8AB9 - chains D and I of the 20 polymer chains in the assembly; structure by electron microscopy, 3.30 A resolution.

# Chain D
Name: YALI0A17468p
Organism: Yarrowia lipolytica
Reference sequence: Q6CGP7 (Q6CGP7_YARLI); residues 1-330 here = UniProt positions 1-330
Chain sequence (330 residues; numbered 1 to 330; the number before each row is that of its first residue):
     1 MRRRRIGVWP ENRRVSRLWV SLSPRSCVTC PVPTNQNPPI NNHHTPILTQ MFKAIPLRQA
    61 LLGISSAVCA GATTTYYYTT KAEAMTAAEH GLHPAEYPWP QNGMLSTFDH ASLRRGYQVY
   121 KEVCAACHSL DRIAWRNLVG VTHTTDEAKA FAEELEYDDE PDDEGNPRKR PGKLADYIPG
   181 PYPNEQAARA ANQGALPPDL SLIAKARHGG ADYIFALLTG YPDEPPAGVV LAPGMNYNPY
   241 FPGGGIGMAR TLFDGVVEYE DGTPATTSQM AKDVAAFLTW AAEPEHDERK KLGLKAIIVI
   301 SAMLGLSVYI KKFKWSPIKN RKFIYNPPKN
Unresolved in the structure: 1-84, 329-330
Metal / ion sites: heme c Fe: His128, Met248
Ligand contacts:
  - heme c (HEC): Val119, Val123, Cys124, Cys127, His128, Asn192, Ala195, Leu196, Pro197, Pro198, Leu200, Ile203, Arg207, Tyr213, Ile214, Leu217, Leu218, Phe241, Ile246, Gly247, Met248, Thr251, Leu252, Val274, Leu278
  - phosphatidylethanolamine (PTY): Leu292, Lys295, Ala296, Val299, Ile300, Met303

# Chain I
Name: Complex III subunit 9
Organism: Yarrowia lipolytica
Reference sequence: Q6CG23 (Q6CG23_YARLI); residues 1-69 here = UniProt positions 1-69
Chain sequence (69 residues; each row starts with the number of its first residue):
     1 MAWATTFYNV FVKRNSAFVA TILASAFVFD MTFETAIDNF WDRINAGKQW KDIRHKYIEA
    61 AGDDDEDDE
Unresolved in the structure: 1-3, 58-69
Ligand contacts: 1,2-diacyl-sn-glycero-3-phosphocholine (PC1): Tyr8, Val12, Lys13, Arg14, Asn15, Phe18, Val19, Ile22, Leu23

# Interface between chain D and chain I
Pairs across the interface (35):
  Pro100(D) - Lys48(I)  hydrogen bond (backbone-side chain)
  Leu105(D) - Trp41(I)
  Leu105(D) - Ile44(I)  hydrophobic
  Leu105(D) - Asn45(I)  hydrogen bond (backbone-side chain)
  Ser106(D) - Asn45(I)
  Ser106(D) - Lys48(I)
  Thr107(D) - Trp41(I)
  Thr107(D) - Asn45(I)  hydrogen bond (backbone-side chain)
  Thr107(D) - Lys48(I)  hydrogen bond (backbone-side chain)
  Phe108(D) - Lys48(I)
  Asp109(D) - Lys48(I)
  His110(D) - Lys48(I)  hydrogen bond (backbone-backbone)
  His110(D) - Trp50(I)
  His110(D) - Ile53(I)
  Ala111(D) - Ile53(I)
  Arg114(D) - Tyr57(I)
  Gly140(D) - Trp50(I)
  Val141(D) - Trp50(I)
  Thr142(D) - Trp50(I)
  His143(D) - Trp50(I)
  Thr144(D) - Trp50(I)
  Thr144(D) - Tyr57(I)
  Glu147(D) - Tyr57(I)
  Asp287(D) - Trp41(I)
  Lys290(D) - Trp41(I)
  Lys291(D) - Asp38(I)  salt bridge
  Lys291(D) - Trp41(I)
  Leu294(D) - Trp41(I)  hydrophobic
  Lys295(D) - Phe33(I)
  Lys295(D) - Glu34(I)
  Lys295(D) - Ile37(I)
  Ile298(D) - Phe33(I)  hydrophobic
  Ile298(D) - Ile37(I)  hydrophobic
  Val299(D) - Phe29(I)  hydrophobic
  Val299(D) - Phe33(I)  hydrophobic
Other interface residues (no listed pair), chain D (23 interface residues in all): Met104
Other interface residues (no listed pair), chain I (15 interface residues in all): Phe40, Gly47, Gln49

# Summary
Chain D and chain I form an interface of 23 and 15 residues respectively, with 5 hydrogen bonds and 1 salt
bridge. Polar pairs include Lys291(D)-Asp38(I), Pro100(D)-Lys48(I) and Leu105(D)-Asn45(I). Bound to chain D:
heme c and phosphatidylethanolamine. Ligands of chain I: 1,2-diacyl-sn-glycero-3-phosphocholine.
Chain D is YALI0A17468p and chain I is Complex III subunit 9, both from Yarrowia lipolytica; the structure,
Complex III2 from Yarrowia lipolytica, ascorbate-reduced, b-position, was determined by electron microscopy
together with 8AB6, 8AB7, 8AB8, 8ABA, 8ABB, 8ABE and 11 further entries from the same study.
